PDB entry 7D8T | X-ray diffraction, 3.20 A resolution | chains D and A of the 4 polymer chains in the assembly

[Chain D]
Molecule: 16-nt DNA strand
Sequence (16 nucleotides; numbered 1 to 16; the number before each row is that of its first residue):
     1 TGTAACATGT GTCCCC

[Chain A]
Protein: Microphthalmia-associated transcription factor, Methionyl-tRNA synthetase beta subunit
Organism: Homo sapiens
UniProt: chimeric construct of O75030, O66738: residues 306-395 from O75030 (MITF_HUMAN) positions 306-395 (same numbers); residues 396-499 from O66738 positions 8-111 (UniProt number = residue number - 388)
Chain sequence (199 residues; row label = number of the first residue in the row):
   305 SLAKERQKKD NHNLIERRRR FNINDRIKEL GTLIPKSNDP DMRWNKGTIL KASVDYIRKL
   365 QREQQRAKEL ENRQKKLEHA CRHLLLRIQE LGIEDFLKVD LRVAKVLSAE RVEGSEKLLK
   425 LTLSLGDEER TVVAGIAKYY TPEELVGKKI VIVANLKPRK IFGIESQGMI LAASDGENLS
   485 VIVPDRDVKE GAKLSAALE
Construct notes: expression tag (305, 500-503); engineered mutation Cys385 (Asn in O75030)
UniProt features mapped onto this chain:
  - region: Leu374 to Leu395 (Leucine-zipper)

[Chain D / chain A interface]
Residue-residue contacts - 12 pairs, chain D then chain A:
  DA5(D) - Asn349(A)  phosphate contact
  DC6(D) - Asn349(A)  phosphate contact
  DC6(D) - Lys350(A)  hydrogen bond to the phosphate
  DA7(D) - Asn328(A)  hydrogen bond to the phosphate
  DA7(D) - Lys350(A)  salt bridge to the phosphate
  DT8(D) - Arg324(A)  base contact
  DT8(D) - Phe325(A)  phosphate contact
  DG9(D) - Asn317(A)  sugar contact
  DG9(D) - Arg324(A)  hydrogen bond to the base
  DT10(D) - Arg310(A)  salt bridge to the phosphate
  DT10(D) - Asn317(A)  hydrogen bond to the phosphate
  DG11(D) - His316(A)  hydrogen bond to the base
Also at the interface, not in a pair above, chain A (10 interface residues in all): Lys313, Glu320

[In short]
7 residues of chain D face 10 of chain A across their interface, with 5 hydrogen bonds and 2 salt bridges.
Polar contacts include DG9(D)-Arg324(A), DG11(D)-His316(A) and DC6(D)-Lys350(A).
Chain D is a 16-nt DNA strand and chain A is Microphthalmia-associated transcription factor, Methionyl-tRNA
synthetase beta subunit (Homo sapiens); the structure, MITF bHLHLZ complex with M-box DNA, was determined by
X-ray diffraction (same publication as 7EOD, 7D8R and 7D8S).
